Entry 7C6C (X-ray diffraction, 1.26 A resolution); this record covers chain A.

[Chain A]
Name: Chitosanase
Source organism: Bacillus subtilis subsp. subtilis str. 168
Notes: EC 3.2.1.132
UniProt: O07921 (CHIS_BACSU); residues 1-242 here correspond to UniProt positions 36-277 (UniProt number = residue number + 35)
Chain sequence (242 residues; numbered 1 to 242; the number before each row is that of its first residue):
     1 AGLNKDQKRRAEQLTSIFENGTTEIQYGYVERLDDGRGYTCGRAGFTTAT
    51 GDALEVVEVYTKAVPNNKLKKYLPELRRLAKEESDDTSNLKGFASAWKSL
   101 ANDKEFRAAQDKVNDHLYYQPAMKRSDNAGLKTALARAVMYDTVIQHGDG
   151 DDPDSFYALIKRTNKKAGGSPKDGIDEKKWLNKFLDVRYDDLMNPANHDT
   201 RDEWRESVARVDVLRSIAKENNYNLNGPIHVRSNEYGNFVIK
Unresolved in the structure: 1
Small-molecule neighbours: (2S)-2-hydroxybutanedioic acid (LMR): Ala-209, Asp-212, Val-213, Arg-232, Ser-233, Asn-234, Glu-235

[In short]
Bound to chain A: (2S)-2-hydroxybutanedioic acid.
Chain A is Chitosanase (Bacillus subtilis subsp. subtilis str. 168); the structure, Crystal structure of
native chitosanase from Bacillus subtilis MY002, was determined by X-ray diffraction together with 7C6D from
the same study.
